Entry 1XN3 (X-ray diffraction, 2.00 A resolution); this record covers chain A.

[Chain A]
Name: Beta-secretase 1
Organism: Homo sapiens
Notes: EC 3.4.23.46; fragment: Catalytic domain of beta-secretase
UniProt: P56817 (BACE1_HUMAN); residues 1-385 here correspond to UniProt positions 62-446 (UniProt number = residue number + 61)
Chain sequence (389 residues; numbered 1 to 385 plus 4 insertion-coded residues; the number before each row is that of its first residue):
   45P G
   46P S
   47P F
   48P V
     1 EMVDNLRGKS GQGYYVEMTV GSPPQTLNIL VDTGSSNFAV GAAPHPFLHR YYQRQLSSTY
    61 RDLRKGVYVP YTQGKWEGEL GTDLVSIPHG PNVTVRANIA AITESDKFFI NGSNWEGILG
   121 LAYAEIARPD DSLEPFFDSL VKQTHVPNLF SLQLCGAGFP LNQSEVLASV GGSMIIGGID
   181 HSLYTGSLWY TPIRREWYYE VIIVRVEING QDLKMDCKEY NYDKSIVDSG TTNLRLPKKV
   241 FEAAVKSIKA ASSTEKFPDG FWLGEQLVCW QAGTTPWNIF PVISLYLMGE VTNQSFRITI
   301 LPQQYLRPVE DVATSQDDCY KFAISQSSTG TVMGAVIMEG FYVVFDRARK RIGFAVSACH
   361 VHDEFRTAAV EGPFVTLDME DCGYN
UniProt features mapped onto this chain:
  - active site: Asp32, Asp228
  - modified residue (N6-acetyllysine): Lys65, Lys214, Lys218, Lys224, Lys238, Lys239, Lys246
  - glycosylation (N-linked (GlcNAc...) asparagine): Asn92, Asn111, Asn162, Asn293
Disulfides: Cys155-Cys359, Cys217-Cys382, Cys269-Cys319

[Overview]
Curated annotation (UniProt) lists active-site residues Asp32 and Asp228.
Chain A is Beta-secretase 1 (Homo sapiens); the structure, Crystal structure of Beta-secretase bound to a long
inhibitor with additional upstream residues, was determined by X-ray diffraction, deposited together with
1XN2.
